9D82 - chains H and I of the 18 polymer chains in the assembly; structure by electron microscopy, 3.30 A resolution.

[Chain H (and I)]
Name: B2 Capsid
Organism: Shigella phage B2
Notes: chain I of this document is another copy of the same molecule, construct and numbering; everything in this record applies to it too
Sequence (389 residues; row label = number of the first residue in the row):
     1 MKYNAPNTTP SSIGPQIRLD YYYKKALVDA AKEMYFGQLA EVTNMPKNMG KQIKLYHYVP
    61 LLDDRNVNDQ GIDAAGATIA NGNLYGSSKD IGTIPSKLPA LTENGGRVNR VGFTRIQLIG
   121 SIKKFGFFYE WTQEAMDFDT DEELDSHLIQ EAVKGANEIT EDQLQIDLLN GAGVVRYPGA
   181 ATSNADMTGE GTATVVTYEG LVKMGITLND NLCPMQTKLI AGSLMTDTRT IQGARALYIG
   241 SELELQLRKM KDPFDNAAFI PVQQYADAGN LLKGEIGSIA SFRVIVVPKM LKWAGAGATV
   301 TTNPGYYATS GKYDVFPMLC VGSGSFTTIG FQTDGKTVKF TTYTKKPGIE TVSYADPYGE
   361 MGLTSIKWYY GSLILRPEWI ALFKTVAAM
Disordered / not traced: 1-7, 108-109, 389 (chain I: 1-10, 209-230, 389)

[Interface between chain H and chain I]
Pairs across the interface (42; chain H residue first):
  Ser12(H) with Phe113(I)
  Ile13(H) with Phe113(I); Thr114(I); Arg115(I), hydrogen bond (backbone-backbone)
  Pro15(H) with Tyr56(I), hydrogen bond (backbone-side chain); Arg115(I), hydrogen bond (backbone-side chain)
  Gln16(H) with Tyr56(I), hydrogen bond (backbone-side chain); Arg115(I)
  Ile17(H) with Lys54(I); Leu55(I); Tyr56(I), hydrogen bond (backbone-side chain)
  Asp137(H) with Pro46(I); Lys47(I); Asn48(I), hydrogen bond (backbone-backbone); Phe331(I)
  Phe138(H) with Gly50(I); Phe331(I), hydrophobic
  Asp139(H) with Asn48(I)
  Thr140(H) with Asn48(I), hydrogen bond (backbone-side chain)
  Glu142(H) with Lys47(I); Asn48(I), hydrogen bond (side chain-backbone)
  Gly348(H) with Tyr343(I)
  Ile349(H) with Tyr343(I); Lys345(I)
  Val352(H) with Tyr343(I), hydrophobic; Lys345(I)
  Ser353(H) with Leu363(I)
  Tyr354(H) with Tyr354(I), hydrogen bond; Ala355(I), hydrophobic; Leu363(I)
  Pro357(H) with Phe128(I), hydrophobic; Leu363(I), hydrophobic; Ser365(I)
  Tyr358(H) with Gly126(I), hydrogen bond (side chain-backbone); Phe127(I), hydrogen bond (side chain-backbone); Phe128(I); Tyr343(I); Ser365(I); Lys367(I), hydrogen bond (backbone-side chain)
  Gly359(H) with Lys367(I)
  Glu360(H) with Lys124(I), salt bridge; Lys367(I), salt bridge
Interface residues without a listed pair, chain H (20 interface residues in all): Gly14
Interface residues without a listed pair, chain I (28 interface residues in all): Tyr58, Gln70, Gln117, Thr344, Ile366, Tyr369

[Overview]
The interface between chain H and chain I involves 20 residues on one side and 28 on the other, with 12
hydrogen bonds and 2 salt bridges. Among the polar pairs are Glu360(H)-Lys124(I), Glu360(H)-Lys367(I) and
Pro15(H)-Tyr56(I).
Chain H and chain I are both B2 Capsid (Shigella phage B2); the structure, Shigella flexneri bacteriophage B2
Icosahedral Reconstruction, was determined by electron microscopy together with 9D7Z, 9D80, 9D81, 9D83 and
9D84 from the same study.
